1OZH - chains A and B of the 4 polymer chains in the assembly; structure by X-ray diffraction, 2.00 A resolution.

== Chain A (and B) ==
Name: Acetolactate synthase, catabolic
Source organism: Klebsiella pneumoniae
Notes: EC 4.1.3.18; chain B of this document is another copy of the same molecule, construct and numbering; everything in this record applies to it too
Reference sequence: P27696 (ILVB_KLEPN); residues 1-559 here = UniProt positions 1-559
Amino-acid sequence (566 residues; each row starts with the number of its first residue):
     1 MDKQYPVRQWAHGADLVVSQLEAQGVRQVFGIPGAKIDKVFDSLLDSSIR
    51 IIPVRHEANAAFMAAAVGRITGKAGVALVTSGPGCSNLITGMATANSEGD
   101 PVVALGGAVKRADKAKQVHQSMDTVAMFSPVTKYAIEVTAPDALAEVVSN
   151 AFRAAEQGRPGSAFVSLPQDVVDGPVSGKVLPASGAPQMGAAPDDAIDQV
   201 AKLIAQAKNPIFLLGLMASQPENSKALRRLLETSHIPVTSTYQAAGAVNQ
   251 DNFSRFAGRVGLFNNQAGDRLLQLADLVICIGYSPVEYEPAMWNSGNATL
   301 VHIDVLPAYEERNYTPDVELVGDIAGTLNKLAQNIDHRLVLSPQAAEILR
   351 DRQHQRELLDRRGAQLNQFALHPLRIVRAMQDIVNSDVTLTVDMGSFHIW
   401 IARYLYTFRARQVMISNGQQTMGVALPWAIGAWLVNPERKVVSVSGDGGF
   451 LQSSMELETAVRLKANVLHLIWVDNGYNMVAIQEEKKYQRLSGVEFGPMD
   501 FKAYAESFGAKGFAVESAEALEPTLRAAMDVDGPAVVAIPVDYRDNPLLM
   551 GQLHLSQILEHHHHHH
Unresolved in the structure: 1-6, 115-120, 362, 559-566 (chain B: 1-6, 114-120, 190, 560-566)
Differences from the reference sequence: expression tag (560-566)
Bound ions: Mg2+: Asp-447, Asp-474, Gly-476 (together with 2-hydroxyethyl dihydrothiachrome diphosphate)
Small-molecule neighbours:
  - 2-hydroxyethyl dihydrothiachrome diphosphate (HE3), molecule 1: Ile-32, Pro-33, Gly-34, Glu-57, Thr-80, Pro-83, Gly-84, Asn-87
  - 2-hydroxyethyl dihydrothiachrome diphosphate (HE3), molecule 2: Met-394, Gly-395, Ser-396, Phe-397, Gln-420, Thr-421, Met-422, Gly-446, Asp-447, Gly-448, Gly-449, Gln-452, Asp-474, Gly-476, Tyr-477, Asn-478, Met-479, Val-480, Tyr-543
From the paper describing this entry:
  - binding site for 2-hydroxyethyl dihydrothiachrome diphosphate: Met-394, Gln-420, Met-479
  - catalytic residues: Lys-36 (proposed by the authors, not directly observed)
  - specificity-determining residues: Gln-483 (proposed by the authors, not directly observed)
  - binding site for phosphate ion: Arg-259, Gln-266, Arg-352, Arg-403

== Interface between chain A and chain B ==
Residue-residue contacts - 108 pairs, chain A then chain B:
  Ile-32(A) / Gln-452(B)
  Ile-32(A) / Tyr-477(B)
  Pro-33(A) / Val-480(B)
  Pro-33(A) / Ser-492(B)
  Pro-33(A) / Gly-493(B)
  Pro-33(A) / Val-494(B)  hydrophobic
  Ala-35(A) / Gln-483(B)
  Ala-35(A) / Lys-487(B)
  Asp-38(A) / Glu-484(B)
  Asp-38(A) / Lys-487(B)  salt bridge
  Asp-38(A) / Tyr-488(B)  hydrogen bond
  Lys-39(A) / Tyr-488(B)
  Phe-41(A) / Ser-492(B)
  Asp-42(A) / Tyr-488(B)
  Asp-42(A) / Arg-490(B)  salt bridge
  Asp-42(A) / Ser-492(B)  hydrogen bond (backbone-side chain)
  Leu-45(A) / Arg-490(B)
  Leu-45(A) / Leu-491(B)
  Leu-45(A) / Ser-492(B)
  Asp-46(A) / Arg-490(B)  salt bridge
  Pro-53(A) / Gly-493(B)
  Val-54(A) / Tyr-477(B)  hydrogen bond (backbone-side chain)
  Arg-55(A) / Asp-447(B)  hydrogen bond (side chain-backbone)
  Arg-55(A) / Gly-448(B)
  Arg-55(A) / Leu-451(B)
  Arg-55(A) / Gln-452(B)  hydrogen bond (backbone-side chain)
  Arg-55(A) / Tyr-477(B)
  Arg-55(A) / Phe-496(B)
  His-56(A) / Gln-452(B)
  Glu-57(A) / Gln-452(B)  hydrogen bond
  Pro-83(A) / Thr-90(B)
  Pro-83(A) / Gln-419(B)
  Pro-83(A) / Thr-421(B)
  Ser-86(A) / Ile-89(B)
  Ser-86(A) / Thr-90(B)  hydrogen bond
  Asn-87(A) / Thr-90(B)  hydrogen bond
  Asn-87(A) / Gln-452(B)
  Ile-89(A) / Ser-86(B)
  Ile-89(A) / Ile-89(B)  hydrophobic
  Ile-89(A) / Met-127(B)  hydrophobic
  Thr-90(A) / Pro-83(B)
  Thr-90(A) / Ser-86(B)  hydrogen bond
  Thr-90(A) / Asn-87(B)  hydrogen bond
  Ala-93(A) / Met-122(B)  hydrophobic
  Met-122(A) / Ala-93(B)  hydrophobic
  Met-122(A) / Val-131(B)  hydrophobic
  Met-122(A) / Gln-419(B)
  Met-127(A) / Ile-89(B)  hydrophobic
  Met-127(A) / Met-127(B)
  Met-127(A) / Pro-130(B)  hydrophobic
  Met-127(A) / Val-131(B)  hydrophobic
  Pro-130(A) / Met-127(B)  hydrophobic
  Val-131(A) / Met-127(B)  hydrophobic
  Gln-419(A) / Gly-82(B)
  Gln-419(A) / Pro-83(B)
  Gln-419(A) / Met-122(B)
  Thr-421(A) / Pro-83(B)
  Asp-447(A) / Arg-55(B)  hydrogen bond (backbone-side chain)
  Gly-448(A) / Arg-55(B)
  Leu-451(A) / Arg-55(B)
  Leu-451(A) / Met-455(B)
  Gln-452(A) / Ile-32(B)
  Gln-452(A) / Arg-55(B)  hydrogen bond (side chain-backbone)
  Gln-452(A) / His-56(B)
  Gln-452(A) / Glu-57(B)  hydrogen bond
  Gln-452(A) / Asn-87(B)
  Met-455(A) / Leu-451(B)
  Met-455(A) / Met-455(B)  hydrophobic
  Glu-458(A) / Phe-496(B)
  Glu-458(A) / Gly-497(B)  hydrogen bond (side chain-backbone)
  Arg-462(A) / Phe-496(B)
  Tyr-477(A) / Ile-32(B)
  Tyr-477(A) / Val-54(B)  hydrogen bond (side chain-backbone)
  Tyr-477(A) / Arg-55(B)
  Val-480(A) / Pro-33(B)
  Gln-483(A) / Ala-35(B)
  Lys-487(A) / Ala-35(B)
  Lys-487(A) / Asp-38(B)  salt bridge
  Tyr-488(A) / Asp-38(B)  hydrogen bond
  Tyr-488(A) / Lys-39(B)
  Tyr-488(A) / Asp-42(B)
  Arg-490(A) / Asp-42(B)  salt bridge
  Arg-490(A) / Leu-45(B)
  Arg-490(A) / Asp-46(B)  salt bridge
  Leu-491(A) / Leu-45(B)
  Ser-492(A) / Pro-33(B)
  Ser-492(A) / Phe-41(B)
  Ser-492(A) / Asp-42(B)  hydrogen bond (side chain-backbone)
  Ser-492(A) / Leu-45(B)
  Gly-493(A) / Pro-33(B)
  Gly-493(A) / Pro-53(B)
  Val-494(A) / Pro-33(B)  hydrophobic
  Phe-496(A) / Arg-55(B)
  Phe-496(A) / Glu-458(B)
  Phe-496(A) / Arg-462(B)
  Gly-497(A) / Glu-458(B)  hydrogen bond (backbone-side chain)
  Gly-497(A) / Arg-462(B)
  Met-499(A) / Ser-507(B)
  Met-499(A) / Phe-508(B)  hydrophobic
  Asp-500(A) / Ser-507(B)  hydrogen bond (backbone-backbone)
  Tyr-504(A) / Tyr-504(B)  hydrogen bond
  Tyr-504(A) / Ser-507(B)
  Tyr-504(A) / Phe-508(B)  hydrophobic
  Ser-507(A) / Met-499(B)
  Ser-507(A) / Asp-500(B)  hydrogen bond (backbone-backbone)
  Ser-507(A) / Tyr-504(B)
  Phe-508(A) / Met-499(B)  hydrophobic
  Phe-508(A) / Tyr-504(B)  hydrophobic
Other interface residues (no listed pair), chain A (61 interface residues in all): Gly-34, Ile-51, Gly-82, Asp-123, Ala-126, Asp-173, Gln-420, Glu-484, Glu-495, Pro-498, Ala-503
Other interface residues (no listed pair), chain B (63 interface residues in all): Gly-34, Ile-51, Ser-121, Asp-123, Ala-126, Gln-169, Asp-173, Gln-420, Glu-495, Pro-498, Ala-503

== Summary ==
The interface between chain A and chain B involves 61 residues on one side and 63 on the other; the contacts
include 21 hydrogen bonds and 6 salt bridges. Among the polar pairs are Asp-38(A)/Lys-487(B),
Asp-42(A)/Arg-490(B) and Asp-46(A)/Arg-490(B). The paper reports the catalytic residue Lys-36(A); a binding
site for phosphate ion at Arg-259(A), Gln-266(A) and Arg-352(A) among others.
Both chains are Acetolactate synthase, catabolic (Klebsiella pneumoniae). Entry 1OZH (The crystal structure of
Klebsiella pneumoniae acetolactate synthase with enzyme-bound cofactor and with an unusual intermediate) was
determined by X-ray diffraction, deposited together with 1OZF and 1OZG.
